8K6K - chains A and C of the 3 polymer chains in the assembly; structure by electron microscopy, 2.40 A resolution.

Chain A:
Name: Fructose dehydrogenase (N1146A) large subunit
Source organism: Gluconobacter japonicus
Notes: EC 1.1.99.11; engineered mutation(s): N1146A
Chain sequence (544 residues; row label = number of the first residue in the row):
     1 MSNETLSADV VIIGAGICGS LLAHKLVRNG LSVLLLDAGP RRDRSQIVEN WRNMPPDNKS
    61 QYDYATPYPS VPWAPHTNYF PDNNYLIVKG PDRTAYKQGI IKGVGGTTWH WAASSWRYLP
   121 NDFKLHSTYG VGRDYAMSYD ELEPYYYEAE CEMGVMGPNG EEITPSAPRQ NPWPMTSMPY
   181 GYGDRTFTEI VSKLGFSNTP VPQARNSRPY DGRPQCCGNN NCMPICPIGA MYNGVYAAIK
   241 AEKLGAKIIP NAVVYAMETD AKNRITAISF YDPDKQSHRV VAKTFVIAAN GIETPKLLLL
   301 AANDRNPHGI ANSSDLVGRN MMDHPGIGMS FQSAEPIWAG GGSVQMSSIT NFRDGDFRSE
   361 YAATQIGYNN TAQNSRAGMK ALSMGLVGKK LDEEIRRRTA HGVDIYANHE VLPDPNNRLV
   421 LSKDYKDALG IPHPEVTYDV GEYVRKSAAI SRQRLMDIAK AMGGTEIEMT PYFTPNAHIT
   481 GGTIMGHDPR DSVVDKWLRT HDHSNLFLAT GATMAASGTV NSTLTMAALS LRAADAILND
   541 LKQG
Not modelled in the structure: 1-3, 543-544
Bound ions: 3Fe-4S cluster Fe: C216, C222, C226
Residues lining bound ligands:
  - 3Fe-4S cluster (F3S): R205, C216, C217, G218, N219, N220, N221, C222, I225, C226, P227, I228, A230, M231, G342, S343
  - FAD (flavin-adenine dinucleotide): I13, G14, A15, G16, I17, C18, L36, D37, A38, G39, Y64, G99, I101, K102, G103, V104, G105, G106, T107, T108, H110, W111, A112, A113, S114, M223, A252, V253, V254, A288, A289, N290, E293, L297, Q345, N476, A477, H478, T510, N521, S522, T523, L524, M526

Chain C:
Name: Fructose dehydrogenase cytochrome subunit
Source organism: Gluconobacter japonicus
UniProt: M1V1V5 (FDHC_GLUJA); numbering as in UniProt (aligned over 1-486)
Chain sequence (486 residues; row label = number of the first residue in the row):
     1 MRYFRPLSAT AMTTVLLLAG TNVRAQPTEP TPASAHRPSI SRGHYLAIAA DCAACHTNGR
    61 DGQFLAGGYA ISSPMGNIYS TNITPSKTHG IGNYTLEQFS KALRHGIRAD GAQLYPAMPY
   121 DAYNRLTDED VKSLYAYIMT EVKPVDAPSP KTQLPFPFSI RASLGIWKIA ARIEGKPYVF
   181 DHTHNDDWNR GRYLVDELAH CGECHTPRNF LLAPNQSAYL AGADIGSWRA PNITNAPQSG
   241 IGSWSDQDLF QYLKTGKTAH ARAAGPMAEA IEHSLQYLPD ADISAIVTYL RSVPAKAESG
   301 QTVANFEHAG RPSSYSVANA NSRRSNSTLT KTTDGAALYE AVCASCHQSD GKGSKDGYYP
   361 SLVGNTTTGQ LNPNDLIASI LYGVDRTTDN HEILMPAFGP DSLVQPLTDE QIATIADYVL
   421 SHFGNAQATV SADAVKQVRA GGKQVPLAKL ASPGVMLLLG TGGILGAILV VAGLWWLISR
   481 RKKRSA
Not modelled in the structure: 1-39, 453-486
Glycans and other covalent adducts: heme c (HEC) linked to C201, C204, C343
Bound ions: heme c Fe site 1 near H56 (its only coordinating residue here); heme c Fe site 2 near H205 (its only coordinating residue here); heme c Fe site 3 near H347 (its only coordinating residue here)
Residues lining bound ligands:
  - heme c (HEC), molecule 1: A50, D51, C52, C55, H56, I71, I78, Y79, S80, T81, I83, I91, Y94, F99, A102, L103, R108, Q113, L114, Y115, A117, M118, P119, Y123, R161, H200
  - heme c (HEC), molecule 2: V195, A199, H200, H205, I225, W228, R229, A230, P231, I233, I241, W244, L249, Y252, L253, A261, R262, A264, P266, M267, A270, I286, L290, N305, T366, T367, Q370, D375, S379
  - heme c (HEC), molecule 3: A261, R262, V342, C346, H347, Y358, Y359, P360, L362, N365, T366, T367, T368, L376, S379, I380, V384, R386, I393, L394, M395, P396, F398, I415, V419
  - ubiquinone-10 (U10): C55, I71, P74, M75, I78, Y115, P116, L154, P157, F158, S163, L164, I166, W167, E203, R208, L211, L212, I225, P266, L447, L450
Swiss-Prot annotation at these positions:
  - binding site (heme c): C52, C55, H56, C201, C204, H205, C343, C346, H347

Chain A / chain C interface:
Contacting residue pairs (47):
  R41(A) with T328(C)
  R42(A) with S327(C)
  D43(A) with T328(C), hydrogen bond; L329(C), hydrogen bond (side chain-backbone); Q405(C)
  R44(A) with V404(C), hydrogen bond (side chain-backbone); Q405(C), hydrogen bond (backbone-side chain)
  S45(A) with L329(C); A341(C), hydrogen bond (side chain-backbone); V342(C); Q405(C), hydrogen bond (backbone-side chain)
  Q46(A) with R323(C), hydrogen bond (side chain-backbone); N326(C); S327(C); T328(C); L329(C); T332(C), hydrogen bond
  E49(A) with A320(C); R323(C), salt bridge
  N50(A) with R323(C); R324(C)
  R52(A) with E340(C), hydrogen bond (side chain-backbone); A341(C)
  N53(A) with V317(C), hydrogen bond (side chain-backbone); A320(C); N321(C), hydrogen bond; R324(C), hydrogen bond (backbone-side chain)
  P69(A) with S325(C); N326(C); S327(C)
  P209(A) with E392(C); L394(C), hydrophobic
  D211(A) with L403(C)
  G212(A) with L394(C)
  R213(A) with L394(C)
  P214(A) with L394(C); P396(C)
  C217(A) with Y359(C)
  N219(A) with S345(C), hydrogen bond
  P227(A) with S345(C)
  I228(A) with S345(C); C346(C), hydrophobic; V404(C)
  Y236(A) with L403(C)
  I239(A) with L403(C), hydrophobic
  K240(A) with L403(C)
  K243(A) with D401(C), salt bridge
Also at the interface, not in a pair above, chain A (29 interface residues in all): I47, V48, P55, Q215, G229
Also at the interface, not in a pair above, chain C (29 interface residues in all): A337, Y358, H391, I393, S402

Summary:
The chain A/chain C interface involves 29 residues from each chain, with 13 hydrogen bonds and 2 salt bridges.
Among the polar pairs are E49(A)-R323(C), K243(A)-D401(C) and D43(A)-T328(C). Bound to chain A: flavin-adenine
dinucleotide and 3Fe-4S cluster. Chain C binds heme c and ubiquinone-10.
Chain A is Fructose dehydrogenase (N1146A) large subunit and chain C is Fructose dehydrogenase cytochrome
subunit, both from Gluconobacter japonicus; the structure, Cryo-EM Structure of Membrane-bound Fructose
Dehydrogenase from Gluconobacter japonicus variant-N1146A, was determined by electron microscopy (same
publication as 8K6J, 8XCM and 8XCN).
